Entry 6D6U (electron microscopy, 3.92 A resolution); this record covers chains D and E of the 9 polymer chains in the assembly.

Chain D:
Name: Gamma-aminobutyric acid receptor subunit alpha-1
Source organism: Homo sapiens
UniProt: P14867 (GBRA1_HUMAN); the construct has insertions or renumbered stretches relative to UniProt, so the offset changes along the chain: 1-312 = UniProt 28-339; 320-358 = UniProt 418-456
Sequence (358 residues; numbered 1 to 358; the number before each row is that of its first residue):
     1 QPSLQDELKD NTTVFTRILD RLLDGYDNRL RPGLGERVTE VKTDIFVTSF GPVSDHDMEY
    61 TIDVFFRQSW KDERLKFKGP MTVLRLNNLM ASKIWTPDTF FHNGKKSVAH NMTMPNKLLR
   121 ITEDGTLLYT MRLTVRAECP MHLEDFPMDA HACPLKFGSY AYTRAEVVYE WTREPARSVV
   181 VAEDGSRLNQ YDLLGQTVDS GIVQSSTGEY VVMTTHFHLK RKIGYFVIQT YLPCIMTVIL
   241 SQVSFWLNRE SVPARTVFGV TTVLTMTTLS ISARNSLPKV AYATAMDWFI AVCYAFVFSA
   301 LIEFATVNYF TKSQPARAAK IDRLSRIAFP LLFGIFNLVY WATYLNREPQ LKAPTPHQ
Unresolved in the structure: 1-9, 348-358
Differences from the reference sequence: linker (313-319)
Disulfide bonds: Cys139-Cys153, Cys234-Cys293
Covalently attached groups: N-acetylglucosamine (NAG) linked to Asn111
Residues lining bound ligands:
  - gamma-amino-butanoic acid (ABU): Phe65, Arg67, Leu118, Thr130
  - Flumazenil (FYP; ethyl 8-fluoro-5-methyl-6-oxo-5,6-dihydro-4H-imidazo[1,5-a][1,4]benzodiazepine-3-carboxylate): Phe100, His102, Ser159, Tyr160, Ser205, Ser206, Thr207, Tyr210
Swiss-Prot annotation at these positions:
  - binding site (4-aminobutanoate): Arg67, Thr130
  - binding site (3alpha-hydroxy-5alpha-pregnan-11,20-dione): Trp246
  - glycosylation (N-linked (GlcNAc...) asparagine): Asn11, Asn111

Chain E:
Name: Gamma-aminobutyric acid receptor subunit gamma-2
Source organism: Homo sapiens
UniProt: P18507 (GBRG2_HUMAN); the construct has insertions or renumbered stretches relative to UniProt, so the offset changes along the chain: 1-322 = UniProt 40-361; 329-357 = UniProt 439-467
Sequence (394 residues; row label = number of the first residue in the row; numbers below 1 keep their minus sign (Trp-36 is residue -36)):
   -36 WSHPQFEKGG GSGGGSGGSS AWSHPQFEKL EVLFQGPQKS DDDYEDYASN KTWVLTPKVP
    24 EGDVTVILNN LLEGYDNKLR PDIGVKPTLI HTDMYVNSIG PVNAINMEYT IDIFFAQTWY
    84 DRRLKFNSTI KVLRLNSNMV GKIWIPDTFF RNSKKADAHW ITTPNRMLRI WNDGRVLYTL
   144 RLTIDAECQL QLHNFPMDEH SCPLEFSSYG YPREEIVYQW KRSSVEVGDT RSWRLYQFSF
   204 VGLRNTTEVV KTTSGDYVVM SVYFDLSRRM GYFTIQTYIP CTLIVVLSWV SFWINKDAVP
   264 ARTSLGITTV LTMTTLSTIA RKSLPKVSYV TAMDLFVSVC FIFVFSALVE YGTLHYFVSS
   324 QPARAAKMDS YARIFFPTAF CLFNLVYWVS YLYL
Unresolved in the structure: -36 to 24, 233-236, 287-291, 356-357
Differences from the reference sequence: expression tag (-36 to 0); linker (323-328)
Disulfide bonds: Cys151-Cys165, Cys244-Cys303
Residues lining bound ligands: Flumazenil (FYP; ethyl 8-fluoro-5-methyl-6-oxo-5,6-dihydro-4H-imidazo[1,5-a][1,4]benzodiazepine-3-carboxylate): Asp56, Tyr58, Phe77, Ala79, Thr142
Swiss-Prot annotation at these positions:
  - glycosylation (N-linked (GlcNAc...) asparagine): Asn13, Asn90, Asn208
What the authors report for this chain:
  - binding site for Flumazenil: Tyr58, Phe77, Ala79, Thr142
  - specificity-determining residues: Arg114 (proposed by the authors, not directly observed)
  - binding site for alpha-D-mannopyranose: Asn101, Gly104

How chain D and chain E interact:
Residue-residue contacts (48; chain D residue first):
  Asp27(D) - Thr28(E)  hydrogen bond
  Arg29(D) - Leu31(E)
  Arg29(D) - Met102(E)
  Leu30(D) - Val27(E)  hydrophobic
  Leu30(D) - Leu31(E)  hydrophobic
  Leu34(D) - Val27(E)  hydrophobic
  His56(D) - Arg197(E)  hydrogen bond (backbone-side chain)
  Asp57(D) - Arg197(E)
  Met58(D) - Tyr199(E)  hydrogen bond
  Asp98(D) - Asn99(E)
  Asp98(D) - Thr126(E)
  Thr99(D) - Thr125(E)  hydrogen bond (backbone-side chain)
  Phe100(D) - Asn128(E)
  Phe100(D) - Arg144(E)
  Phe101(D) - Ile124(E)  hydrophobic
  Phe101(D) - Arg144(E)  hydrogen bond (backbone-side chain)
  His102(D) - Asn60(E)
  His102(D) - Arg144(E)
  Gly104(D) - Ile124(E)
  Lys105(D) - His122(E)  hydrogen bond (backbone-side chain)
  Ser107(D) - Ile124(E)
  Leu133(D) - Ile124(E)
  Tyr160(D) - Arg129(E)
  Tyr160(D) - Met130(E)  hydrophobic
  Ala161(D) - Met130(E)  hydrophobic
  Ala161(D) - Arg132(E)
  Tyr162(D) - Asn99(E)
  Glu166(D) - Arg97(E)  salt bridge
  Thr207(D) - Arg132(E)
  Tyr210(D) - Arg132(E)  hydrogen bond
  Pro253(D) - Ile257(E)  hydrophobic
  Pro253(D) - Ala261(E)  hydrophobic
  Val257(D) - Ala264(E)  hydrophobic
  Val260(D) - Leu250(E)  hydrophobic
  Val260(D) - Leu268(E)  hydrophobic
  Thr261(D) - Thr271(E)
  Leu264(D) - Ile247(E)  hydrophobic
  Leu264(D) - Leu250(E)  hydrophobic
  Leu264(D) - Thr271(E)
  Thr268(D) - Thr275(E)
  Thr268(D) - Thr278(E)
  Ile271(D) - Pro243(E)  hydrophobic
  Ile271(D) - Leu279(E)  hydrophobic
  Ile271(D) - Ile282(E)  hydrophobic
  Arg274(D) - Gln239(E)
  Asn275(D) - Ile282(E)
  Lys279(D) - Tyr199(E)
  Tyr294(D) - Leu246(E)
Also at the interface, not in a pair above, chain D (44 interface residues in all): Trp95, Thr96, Met131, Glu138, Pro140, Thr163, Thr256, Val263, Thr267, Ser272, Val280
Also at the interface, not in a pair above, chain E (41 interface residues in all): Asn32, Phe77, Leu98, Thr142, Leu143, Ser195, Gln200, Val253, Thr272

In short:
44 residues of chain D and 41 residues of chain E are in contact, with 7 hydrogen bonds and 1 salt bridge.
Polar pairs include Glu166(D)-Arg97(E), Asp27(D)-Thr28(E) and His56(D)-Arg197(E). From the paper: a binding
site for Flumazenil at Tyr58(E), Phe77(E) and Ala79(E) among others; a binding site for alpha-D-mannopyranose
at Asn101(E) and Gly104(E).
Here chain D is Gamma-aminobutyric acid receptor subunit alpha-1 and chain E is Gamma-aminobutyric acid
receptor subunit gamma-2, both from Homo sapiens. Entry 6D6U (Human GABA-A receptor alpha1-beta2-gamma2
subtype in complex with GABA and flumazenil, conformation A) was determined by electron microscopy (same
publication as 6D6T).
